PDB entry 1DQP | X-ray diffraction, 1.75 A resolution | chains A and B

Chain A (and B):
Molecule: Guanine phosphoribosyltransferase
Organism: Giardia intestinalis
Notes: EC 2.4.2.8; chain B of this document is another copy of the same molecule, construct and numbering; everything in this record applies to it too
Reference sequence: Q24973 (Q24973_GIALA); residue numbers follow UniProt; this construct covers 1-230
Sequence (230 residues; numbered 1 to 230; the number before each row is that of its first residue):
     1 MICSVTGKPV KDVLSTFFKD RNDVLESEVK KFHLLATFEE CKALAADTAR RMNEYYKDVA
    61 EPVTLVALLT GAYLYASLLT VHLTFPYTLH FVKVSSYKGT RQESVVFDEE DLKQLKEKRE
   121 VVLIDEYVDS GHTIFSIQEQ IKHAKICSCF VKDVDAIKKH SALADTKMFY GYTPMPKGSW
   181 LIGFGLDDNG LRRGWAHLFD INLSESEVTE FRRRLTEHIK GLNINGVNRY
Residues lining bound ligands: immucillin-g (IMG; 1,4-dideoxy-1,4-imino-1-(S)-(9-deazaguanin-9-yl)-D-ribitol): Y127, D129, W180, L181, L186, D187

Interface between chain A and chain B:
Contacting residue pairs (80; chain A residue first):
  T16(A) with R229(B), hydrogen bond (backbone-side chain)
  F17(A) with R229(B), hydrogen bond (backbone-side chain); Y230(B)
  K19(A) with R229(B), hydrogen bond (backbone-side chain)
  R21(A) with L83(B), hydrogen bond (side chain-backbone); T84(B); R229(B)
  N22(A) with K57(B); T84(B), hydrogen bond (backbone-backbone); F85(B); P86(B)
  D23(A) with L83(B); T84(B), hydrogen bond (backbone-backbone); F85(B); P86(B)
  F38(A) with Y230(B), hydrophobic
  E39(A) with Y230(B)
  K57(A) with N22(B)
  P62(A) with L191(B), hydrophobic
  L69(A) with F91(B), hydrophobic
  T70(A) with L89(B); H90(B); F91(B)
  Y73(A) with S77(B); T80(B), hydrogen bond; L89(B); F91(B), hydrophobic
  L74(A) with S77(B)
  S77(A) with Y73(B); L74(B); S77(B), hydrogen bond
  T80(A) with Y73(B), hydrogen bond; G194(B)
  V81(A) with G194(B); A196(B), hydrophobic
  L83(A) with R21(B), hydrogen bond (backbone-side chain); D23(B)
  T84(A) with R21(B); N22(B), hydrogen bond (backbone-backbone); D23(B), hydrogen bond (backbone-backbone)
  F85(A) with N22(B); D23(B)
  P86(A) with N22(B); D23(B)
  Y87(A) with G190(B); L191(B); G194(B), hydrogen bond (side chain-backbone)
  T88(A) with G190(B)
  L89(A) with T70(B); Y73(B); R193(B)
  F91(A) with L69(B), hydrophobic; T70(B); Y73(B), hydrophobic; K93(B)
  V92(A) with K93(B)
  K93(A) with K93(B)
  G190(A) with Y87(B); T88(B)
  L191(A) with P62(B), hydrophobic; Y87(B)
  R193(A) with L89(B)
  G194(A) with T80(B); V81(B); Y87(B), hydrogen bond (backbone-side chain); Y230(B), hydrogen bond (backbone-side chain)
  A196(A) with V81(B), hydrophobic; Y230(B), hydrogen bond (backbone-side chain)
  H197(A) with Y230(B)
  R229(A) with T16(B), hydrogen bond (side chain-backbone); F17(B), hydrogen bond (side chain-backbone); K19(B), hydrogen bond (side chain-backbone); D20(B); R21(B)
  Y230(A) with F17(B); F38(B), hydrophobic; E39(B); G194(B), hydrogen bond (side chain-backbone); A196(B), hydrogen bond (side chain-backbone); H197(B)
Other interface residues (no listed pair), chain A (42 interface residues in all): F18, D20, A76, H90, D111, R192, W195
Other interface residues (no listed pair), chain B (41 interface residues in all): F18, A76, D111, R192, W195

Overview:
The interface between chain A and chain B involves 42 residues on one side and 41 on the other; the contacts
include 21 hydrogen bonds. Among the polar pairs are T16(A)-R229(B), F17(A)-R229(B) and K19(A)-R229(B). Bound
to chain A: immucillin-g.
Both chains are Guanine phosphoribosyltransferase (Giardia intestinalis). Entry 1DQP (Crystal structure of
giardia guanine phosphoribosyltransferase complexed with immucilling) was determined by X-ray diffraction.
